Entry 8YKX (electron microscopy, 2.69 A resolution); this record covers chains A and E of the 5 polymer chains in the assembly.

[Chain A]
Name: Guanine nucleotide-binding protein G(i) subunit alpha-1
From: Homo sapiens
UniProt: P63096 (GNAI1_HUMAN); residue numbers follow UniProt; this construct covers 1-354
Sequence (354 residues; each row starts with the number of its first residue):
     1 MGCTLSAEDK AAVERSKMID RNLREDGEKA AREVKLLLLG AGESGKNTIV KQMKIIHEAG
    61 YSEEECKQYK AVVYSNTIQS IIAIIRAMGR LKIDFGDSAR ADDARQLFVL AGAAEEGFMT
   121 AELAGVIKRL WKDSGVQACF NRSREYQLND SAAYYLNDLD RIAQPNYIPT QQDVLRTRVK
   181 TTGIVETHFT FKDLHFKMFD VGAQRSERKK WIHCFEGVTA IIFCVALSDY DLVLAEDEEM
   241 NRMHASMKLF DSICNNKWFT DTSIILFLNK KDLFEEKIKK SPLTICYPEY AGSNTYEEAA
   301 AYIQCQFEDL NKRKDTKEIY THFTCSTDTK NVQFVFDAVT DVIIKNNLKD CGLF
Not modelled in the structure: 1-3, 54-181, 235-240, 325-328
Sequence notes: engineered mutation Asn47 (Ser in P63096), Ala203 (Gly in P63096), Ala245 (Glu in P63096), Ser326 (Ala in P63096)
UniProt features mapped onto this chain:
  - region: Lys35 to Lys46, Thr48 (G1 motif), Asp173 to Thr181 (G2 motif), Phe196 to Gly202, Gln204, Arg205 (G3 motif), Ile265 to Asp272 (G4 motif), Thr324, Cys325, Thr327 to Thr329 (G5 motif)
  - binding site (GTP): Glu43 to Lys46, Thr48, Ser151, Leu175 to Thr181, Asp200 to Gly202, Gln204, Asn269 to Asp272
  - binding site (Mg(2+)): Thr181
  - modified residue: Arg178 (ADP-ribosylarginine), Gln204 (Deamidated glutamine), Cys351 (ADP-ribosylcysteine)
  - lipidation: Gly2 (N-myristoyl glycine), Cys3 (S-palmitoyl cysteine)
  - natural variant: Gly40 (G40C: In NEDHISB; G40R: In NEDHISB), Gly45 (G45D: In NEDHISB), Thr48 (T48I: In NEDHISB; T48K: In NEDHISB), Gln52 (Q52P: In NEDHISB), Ser75 (deletion: In NEDHISB; uncertain significance), Gln172 (deletion: In NEDHISB), Asp173 (D173V: In NEDHISB), Glu186 to Phe189 (deletion: In NEDHISB; uncertain significance), Cys224 (C224Y: In NEDHISB), Lys270 (K270N: In NEDHISB; K270R: In NEDHISB), Asp272 (D272G: In NEDHISB), Val332 (V332E: In NEDHISB; uncertain significance)
  - mutagenesis: Gly42 (G42R: Abolishes switch to an activated conformation and dissociation from beta and gamma subunits upon GTP binding. Abolishes interaction with RGS family members), Glu116 (E116L: Enhances interaction (inactive GDP-bound) with RGS14), Gln147 (Q147L: Enhances interaction (inactive GDP-bound) with RGS14)

[Chain E]
Name: Antibody fragment ScFv16
From: synthetic construct
Notes: antibody fragment or engineered binder
Sequence (247 residues; row label = number of the first residue in the row; note: 14 numbers in that range are skipped by the numbering (no residue carries them; nothing is unmodelled there); a row labelled like 121A-121O holds insertion residues (121A, then the next letters in order)):
     2 VQLVESGGGL VQPGGSRKLS CSASGFAFSS FGMHWVRQAP EKGLEWVAYI SSGSGTIYYA
    62 DTVKGRFTIS RDDPKNTLFL QMTSLRSEDT AMYYCVRSIY YYGSSPFDFW GQGTTLTVSS
121A-121O GGGGSGGGGSGGGGS
   136 SDIVMTQATS SVPVTPGESV SISCRSSKSL LHSNGNTYLY WFLQRPGQSP QLLIYRMSNL
   196 ASGVPDRFSG SGSGTAFTLT ISRLEAEDVG VYYCMQHLEY PLTFGAGTKL EL
Not modelled in the structure: 121A-121O
Disulfide bonds: Cys159-Cys229

[Chain A / chain E interface]
Residue-residue contacts - 26 pairs, chain A then chain E:
  Thr4(A) - His167(E)  hydrogen bond (backbone-side chain)
  Leu5(A) - His167(E)
  Ser6(A) - His167(E)
  Ser6(A) - Tyr173(E)  hydrogen bond
  Ala7(A) - His232(E)
  Ala7(A) - Leu233(E)
  Glu8(A) - Tyr101(E)
  Glu8(A) - Pro107(E)
  Glu8(A) - Tyr173(E)
  Glu8(A) - Tyr175(E)  hydrogen bond
  Glu8(A) - Arg191(E)  salt bridge
  Glu8(A) - His232(E)  salt bridge
  Asp9(A) - Asn169(E)  hydrogen bond
  Asp9(A) - Tyr173(E)
  Ala11(A) - Tyr101(E)  hydrophobic
  Ala12(A) - Tyr101(E)
  Glu14(A) - Ser52(E)
  Glu14(A) - Ser53(E)
  Glu14(A) - Gly56(E)
  Glu14(A) - Thr57(E)  hydrogen bond
  Arg15(A) - Ser31(E)
  Arg15(A) - Ile100(E)
  Arg15(A) - Tyr101(E)
  Arg15(A) - Tyr102(E)
  Met18(A) - Ser53(E)
  Met18(A) - Gly54(E)

[Overview]
The interface between chain A and chain E involves 11 residues on one side and 17 on the other, with 5
hydrogen bonds and 2 salt bridges. Polar pairs include Glu8(A)-Arg191(E), Glu8(A)-His232(E) and
Thr4(A)-His167(E).
Chain A is Guanine nucleotide-binding protein G(i) subunit alpha-1 (Homo sapiens) and chain E is Antibody
fragment ScFv16 (synthetic construct); the structure, Cryo-EM structure of succinate receptor SUCR1 bound to
maleic acid, was determined by electron microscopy (same publication as 8YKV and 8YKW).
